8ZRX - chains E and F of the 6 polymer chains in the assembly; structure by electron microscopy, 2.27 A resolution.

== Chain E (and F) ==
Molecule: Enoyl-CoA hydratase, mitochondrial
From: Homo sapiens
Notes: EC 4.2.1.17, 5.3.3.8; chain F of this document is another copy of the same molecule, construct and numbering; everything in this record applies to it too
Reference sequence: P30084 (ECHM_HUMAN); residue numbers follow UniProt; this construct covers 28-290
Sequence (263 residues; row label = number of the first residue in the row):
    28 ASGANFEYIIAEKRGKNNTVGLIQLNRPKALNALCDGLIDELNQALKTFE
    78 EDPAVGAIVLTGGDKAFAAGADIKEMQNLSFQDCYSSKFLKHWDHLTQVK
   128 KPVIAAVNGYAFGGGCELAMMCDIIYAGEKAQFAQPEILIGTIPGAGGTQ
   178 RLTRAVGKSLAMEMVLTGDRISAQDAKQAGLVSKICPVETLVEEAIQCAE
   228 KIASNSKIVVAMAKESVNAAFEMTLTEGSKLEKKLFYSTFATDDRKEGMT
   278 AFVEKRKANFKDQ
Disordered / not traced: 28-30
Small-molecule neighbours:
  - acetoacetyl-coenzyme A (CAA), molecule 1: Lys56, Ala57, Leu58, Ala60, Lys92, Ala96, Gly97, Ala98, Asp99, Ile100, Lys101, Met103, Leu117, Trp120, Tyr137, Phe139, Gly140, Gly141, Glu144, Pro163, Glu164, Ile167, Ile170, Pro171, Gly172, Ala173, Arg197
  - acetoacetyl-coenzyme A (CAA), molecule 2: Phe263, Phe279, Lys282
Curated features (UniProtKB/Swiss-Prot):
  - binding site (substrate): Ala98 to Lys101, Gly141
  - site: Glu164 (Important for catalytic activity)
  - modified residue: Thr46 (Phosphothreonine), Lys101 (N6-acetyllysine), Ser114 (Phosphoserine), Lys115 (N6-acetyllysine), Lys118 (N6-acetyllysine), Lys204 (N6-succinyllysine), Lys211 (N6-acetyllysine)
  - natural variant: Phe33 (F33S: In ECHS1D), Arg54 (R54H: In ECHS1D), Asn59 (N59S: In ECHS1D), Ile66 (I66T: In ECHS1D), Glu77 (E77Q: In ECHS1D), Gly90 (G90R: In ECHS1D; uncertain significance), Ala132 (A132T: In ECHS1D), Ala138 (A138V: In ECHS1D), Asp150 (D150G: In ECHS1D), Ala158 (A158D: In ECHS1D), Gln159 (Q159R: In ECHS1D), Gly195 (G195S: In ECHS1D), 3 further natural variant entries in UniProt
What the authors report for this chain:
  - binding site for acetoacetyl-coenzyme A: Ala98, Gly141

== Interface between chain E and chain F ==
Pairs across the interface (94):
  Pro129(E) - Leu193(F)  hydrophobic
  Met147(E) - Lys185(F)  hydrogen bond (backbone-side chain)
  Cys149(E) - Lys185(F)  hydrogen bond (backbone-side chain)
  Asp150(E) - Lys185(F)
  Asp150(E) - Ser186(F)
  Asp150(E) - Met189(F)
  Ile151(E) - Glu190(F)
  Ile152(E) - Ser186(F)
  Tyr153(E) - Glu190(F)  hydrogen bond
  Gln205(E) - Gln205(F)
  Leu208(E) - Ser186(F)  hydrogen bond (backbone-side chain)
  Ser210(E) - Glu190(F)  hydrogen bond
  Lys228(E) - Asp196(F)  salt bridge
  Ile229(E) - Leu193(F)
  Ile229(E) - Thr194(F)
  Asn232(E) - Ile165(F)
  Asn232(E) - Leu166(F)
  Asn232(E) - Leu193(F)  hydrogen bond (side chain-backbone)
  Val236(E) - Ile165(F)  hydrophobic
  Val236(E) - Gly168(F)
  Val236(E) - Thr169(F)
  Val236(E) - Ile170(F)  hydrophobic
  Val237(E) - Ile165(F)  hydrophobic
  Val237(E) - Leu193(F)
  Ala240(E) - Ile170(F)  hydrophobic
  Ala240(E) - Val192(F)  hydrophobic
  Lys241(E) - Met189(F)
  Ser243(E) - Thr176(F)  hydrogen bond
  Ser243(E) - Gln177(F)  hydrogen bond (backbone-side chain)
  Val244(E) - Thr176(F)
  Val244(E) - Thr180(F)
  Val244(E) - Met189(F)  hydrophobic
  Asn245(E) - Met189(F)
  Ala246(E) - Gln177(F)
  Ala247(E) - Thr176(F)
  Ala247(E) - Gln177(F)
  Ala247(E) - Thr180(F)
  Ala247(E) - Arg181(F)  hydrogen bond (backbone-side chain)
  Phe248(E) - Thr180(F)
  Phe248(E) - Lys185(F)
  Met250(E) - Arg181(F)  hydrogen bond (backbone-side chain)
  Thr251(E) - Arg181(F)
  Thr251(E) - Phe248(F)
  Thr251(E) - Glu249(F)
  Leu252(E) - Gln177(F)
  Leu252(E) - Arg181(F)
  Leu252(E) - Phe248(F)  hydrogen bond (backbone-backbone)
  Leu252(E) - Glu249(F)  hydrogen bond (backbone-side chain)
  Thr253(E) - Glu249(F)  hydrogen bond
  Gly255(E) - Gln177(F)  hydrogen bond (backbone-side chain)
  Ser256(E) - Gln177(F)
  Glu259(E) - Glu144(F)
  Glu259(E) - Pro171(F)
  Glu259(E) - Gly172(F)  hydrogen bond (side chain-backbone)
  Glu259(E) - Ala173(F)  hydrogen bond (side chain-backbone)
  Glu259(E) - Gly174(F)  hydrogen bond (side chain-backbone)
  Glu259(E) - Gly175(F)  hydrogen bond (side chain-backbone)
  Glu259(E) - Thr176(F)  hydrogen bond
  Glu259(E) - Gln177(F)  hydrogen bond (side chain-backbone)
  Lys260(E) - Leu117(F)  hydrogen bond (side chain-backbone)
  Lys260(E) - Lys118(F)
  Lys260(E) - Asp121(F)  salt bridge
  Lys260(E) - Gly172(F)
  Leu262(E) - Ile170(F)  hydrophobic
  Phe263(E) - Met103(F)  hydrophobic
  Phe263(E) - Leu117(F)  hydrophobic
  Phe263(E) - Thr169(F)
  Phe263(E) - Ile170(F)
  Phe263(E) - Gly172(F)
  Tyr264(E) - Phe108(F)
  Tyr264(E) - Cys111(F)  hydrophobic
  Tyr264(E) - Lys115(F)
  Tyr264(E) - Phe116(F)
  Tyr264(E) - Leu117(F)
  Ser265(E) - Phe108(F)
  Thr266(E) - Thr169(F)  hydrogen bond
  Thr266(E) - Ile170(F)
  Phe267(E) - Met103(F)
  Phe267(E) - Leu106(F)
  Phe267(E) - Cys111(F)  hydrophobic
  Arg272(E) - Met103(F)  hydrogen bond (side chain-backbone)
  Arg272(E) - Gln104(F)  hydrogen bond (side chain-backbone)
  Arg272(E) - Leu106(F)  hydrogen bond (side chain-backbone)
  Arg272(E) - Ile167(F)
  Arg272(E) - Gly168(F)
  Lys273(E) - Gln104(F)
  Gly275(E) - Ile167(F)
  Met276(E) - Ile100(F)  hydrophobic
  Met276(E) - Met103(F)
  Met276(E) - Gln104(F)
  Met276(E) - Ile167(F)
  Thr277(E) - Gln104(F)
  Val280(E) - Gln104(F)
  Phe287(E) - Leu166(F)
Other interface residues (no listed pair), chain E (52 interface residues in all): Met148, Arg178, Gly207, Lys211, Cys225, Met239, Ala268, Asp271
Other interface residues (no listed pair), chain F (44 interface residues in all): Lys101, Asn105, Ser107, Tyr112, Arg178, Leu187

== Overview ==
52 residues of chain E face 44 of chain F across their interface, with 25 hydrogen bonds and 2 salt bridges.
Polar contacts include Lys228(E)-Asp196(F), Lys260(E)-Asp121(F) and Met147(E)-Lys185(F). Bound to chain E:
acetoacetyl-coenzyme A. Curated annotation (UniProt) lists 5 substrate-binding residues on chain E. From the
paper: a binding site for acetoacetyl-coenzyme A at Ala98(E) and Gly141(E).
Chain E and chain F are both Enoyl-CoA hydratase, mitochondrial (Homo sapiens); the structure, Structure of
human ECHS1 in complex with Acetoacetyl-CoA, was determined by electron microscopy (same publication as 8ZRU,
8ZRV, 8ZRW and 8ZRY).
